1FBC - chains A and B; structure by X-ray diffraction, 2.60 A resolution.

== Chain A (and B) ==
Name: Fructose 1,6-bisphosphatase
Organism: Sus scrofa
Notes: EC 3.1.3.11; chain B of this document is another copy of the same molecule, construct and numbering; everything in this record applies to it too
UniProtKB: P00636 (F16P_PIG); residue numbers follow UniProt; this construct covers 1-335
Chain sequence (335 residues; numbered 1 to 335; the number before each row is that of its first residue):
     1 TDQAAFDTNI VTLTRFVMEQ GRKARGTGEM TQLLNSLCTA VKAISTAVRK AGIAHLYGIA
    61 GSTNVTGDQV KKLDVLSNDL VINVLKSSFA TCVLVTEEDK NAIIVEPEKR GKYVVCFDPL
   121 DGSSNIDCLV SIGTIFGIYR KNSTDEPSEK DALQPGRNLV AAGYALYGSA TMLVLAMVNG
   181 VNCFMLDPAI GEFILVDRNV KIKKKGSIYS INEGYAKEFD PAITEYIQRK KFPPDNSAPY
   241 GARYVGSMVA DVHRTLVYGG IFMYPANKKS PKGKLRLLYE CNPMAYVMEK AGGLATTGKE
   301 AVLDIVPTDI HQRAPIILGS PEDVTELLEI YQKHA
Disordered / not traced: 1-6, 56-71 (chain B: 1-4, 56-71)
Construct notes: conflict Gln20 (Glu in P00636), Thr96 (Ser in P00636), Asn199 (Asp in P00636)
Metal / ion sites: Mg2+: Glu97, Asp118, Asp121, Glu280 (together with 2,5-anhydro-1,6-di-O-phosphono-D-glucitol)
Ligand contacts: 2,5-anhydro-1,6-di-O-phosphono-D-glucitol (AHG): Glu97, Asp118, Leu120, Asp121, Gly122, Ser123, Asn212, Tyr215, Tyr244, Gly246, Ser247, Met248, Tyr264, Lys274, Leu275, Arg276, Glu280
Curated features (UniProtKB/Swiss-Prot):
  - binding site (Mg(2+)): Glu98

== How chain A and chain B interact ==
Pairs across the interface - 76 pairs, chain A then chain B:
  Val48(A) - Ser169(B)
  Arg49(A) - Arg49(B)
  Arg49(A) - Ser169(B)
  Arg49(A) - Ala170(B)
  Ala51(A) - Met185(B)
  Gly52(A) - Met185(B)
  Gly52(A) - Val196(B)
  Ile53(A) - Met185(B)  hydrophobic
  Ile53(A) - Asp187(B)
  Ile53(A) - Val196(B)  hydrophobic
  Asp127(A) - Val257(B)
  Cys128(A) - His253(B)
  Cys128(A) - Val257(B)  hydrophobic
  Leu129(A) - Leu166(B)  hydrophobic
  Leu129(A) - Ser169(B)
  Leu129(A) - Ala170(B)
  Leu129(A) - Met172(B)  hydrophobic
  Ser131(A) - Leu129(B)
  Ser131(A) - Ser131(B)
  Leu166(A) - Leu129(B)  hydrophobic
  Tyr167(A) - Ser169(B)
  Gly168(A) - Arg49(B)  hydrogen bond (backbone-side chain)
  Gly168(A) - Gly168(B)
  Gly168(A) - Ser169(B)
  Ser169(A) - Val48(B)
  Ser169(A) - Arg49(B)  hydrogen bond (backbone-side chain)
  Ser169(A) - Leu129(B)
  Ser169(A) - Val130(B)  hydrogen bond (side chain-backbone)
  Ser169(A) - Ser131(B)
  Ser169(A) - Tyr167(B)
  Ser169(A) - Gly168(B)
  Ala170(A) - Arg49(B)
  Thr171(A) - Arg49(B)
  Met172(A) - Leu129(B)  hydrophobic
  Met185(A) - Gly52(B)
  Met185(A) - Ile53(B)  hydrophobic
  Asp187(A) - Lys50(B)  salt bridge
  Val196(A) - Gly52(B)
  Tyr209(A) - Glu213(B)  hydrogen bond (side chain-backbone)
  Tyr209(A) - Gly214(B)
  Asn212(A) - Gly241(B)
  Asn212(A) - Ala242(B)  hydrogen bond (side chain-backbone)
  Asn212(A) - Arg243(B)
  Glu213(A) - Tyr209(B)
  Glu213(A) - Glu213(B)
  Glu213(A) - Lys231(B)
  Glu213(A) - Ala242(B)
  Gly214(A) - Tyr209(B)
  Gly214(A) - Pro239(B)
  Gly214(A) - Tyr240(B)
  Gly214(A) - Ala242(B)
  Ala216(A) - Lys231(B)
  Ala216(A) - Phe232(B)  hydrophobic
  Lys217(A) - Phe232(B)
  Lys217(A) - Pro233(B)
  Lys231(A) - Glu213(B)  salt bridge
  Lys231(A) - Ala216(B)
  Lys231(A) - Lys231(B)
  Phe232(A) - Lys217(B)
  Pro239(A) - Gly214(B)
  Tyr240(A) - Gly214(B)
  Ala242(A) - Asn212(B)  hydrogen bond (backbone-side chain)
  Ala242(A) - Glu213(B)
  Ala242(A) - Gly214(B)
  Ala242(A) - Tyr244(B)
  Arg243(A) - Asn212(B)
  Arg243(A) - Tyr244(B)
  Arg243(A) - Val245(B)
  Arg243(A) - Gly246(B)
  Tyr244(A) - Ala242(B)
  Tyr244(A) - Arg243(B)
  Tyr244(A) - Tyr244(B)  hydrogen bond (backbone-backbone)
  Val245(A) - Arg243(B)
  Gly246(A) - Arg243(B)
  His253(A) - Cys128(B)
  Val257(A) - Cys128(B)  hydrophobic
Interface residues without a listed pair, chain A (43 interface residues in all): Lys50, Val130, Leu186, Pro188, Gly241, Arg254, Tyr258
Interface residues without a listed pair, chain B (43 interface residues in all): Asp127, Leu186, Pro188, Ile194, Arg254, Tyr258

== In short ==
The chain A/chain B interface involves 43 residues from each chain, with 7 hydrogen bonds and 2 salt bridges.
Polar pairs include Asp187(A)-Lys50(B), Lys231(A)-Glu213(B) and Gly168(A)-Arg49(B). Chain A binds
2,5-anhydro-1,6-di-O-phosphono-D-glucitol. Curated annotation (UniProt) lists Mg2+-binding residue Glu98(A) on
chain A.
Chain A and chain B are both Fructose 1,6-bisphosphatase (Sus scrofa); the structure, Crystallographic studies
of the catalytic mechanism of the neutral form of fructose-1,6-bisphosphatase, was determined by X-ray
diffraction (same publication as 1FBD, 1FBE, 1FBF, 1FBG and 1FBH).
